Entry 3JS3 (X-ray diffraction, 2.20 A resolution); this record covers chains A and B.

[Chain A (and B)]
Protein: 3-dehydroquinate dehydratase
Organism: Clostridium difficile
Notes: EC 4.2.1.10; chain B of this document is another copy of the same molecule, construct and numbering; everything in this record applies to it too
UniProtKB: Q186A6 (AROD_CLOD6); residue numbers follow UniProt; this construct covers 1-255
Sequence (258 residues; row label = number of the first residue in the row; numbers below 1 keep their minus sign (Ser-2 is residue -2)):
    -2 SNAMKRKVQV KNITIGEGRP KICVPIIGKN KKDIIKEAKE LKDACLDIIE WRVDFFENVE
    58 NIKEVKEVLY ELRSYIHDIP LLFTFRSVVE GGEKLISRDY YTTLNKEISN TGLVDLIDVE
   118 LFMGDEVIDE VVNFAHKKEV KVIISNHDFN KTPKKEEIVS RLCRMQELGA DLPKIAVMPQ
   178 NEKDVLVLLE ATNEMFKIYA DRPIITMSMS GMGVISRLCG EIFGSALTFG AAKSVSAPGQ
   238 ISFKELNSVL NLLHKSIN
Not modelled in the structure: -2 to 0, 254-255
Covalent attachments: 3-amino-4,5-dihydroxy-cyclohex-1-enecarboxylate (DHS) linked to Lys171
Sequence notes: expression tag (-2 to 0)
Ligand contacts: DHS (3-amino-4,5-dihydroxy-cyclohex-1-enecarboxylate): Pro22, Glu47, Arg49, Thr81, Arg83, Asp115, His144, Ala173, Met204, Met206, Arg214, Phe226, Ser233, Ala234, Gln237

[Interface between chain A and chain B]
Pairs across the interface (36):
  Glu179(A) with Asn190(B), hydrogen bond; Lys194(B), salt bridge; Ile219(B); Phe220(B)
  Lys180(A) with Glu187(B), salt bridge
  Leu183(A) with Leu183(B), hydrophobic; Leu186(B), hydrophobic; Glu187(B); Phe220(B), hydrophobic
  Leu186(A) with Leu183(B), hydrophobic
  Glu187(A) with Lys180(B), salt bridge; Leu183(B)
  Asn190(A) with Glu179(B)
  Lys194(A) with Glu179(B), salt bridge
  Gly208(A) with Ser253(B)
  Met209(A) with Ile219(B)
  Val211(A) with Leu250(B), hydrophobic; Ser253(B)
  Ile212(A) with Ile212(B), hydrophobic; Cys216(B), hydrophobic
  Cys216(A) with Ile212(B), hydrophobic
  Ile219(A) with Glu179(B); Met209(B), hydrophobic
  Phe220(A) with Glu179(B); Leu183(B), hydrophobic
  Glu242(A) with Leu249(B)
  Val246(A) with Val246(B), hydrophobic; Leu249(B), hydrophobic
  Leu249(A) with Ile238(B), hydrophobic; Glu242(B); Val246(B), hydrophobic
  Leu250(A) with Val211(B), hydrophobic; Leu215(B), hydrophobic
  Lys252(A) with Glu242(B), salt bridge
  Ser253(A) with Gly208(B); Val211(B)
Interface residues without a listed pair, chain A (24 interface residues in all): Asn178, Val182, Leu215, Ile238
Interface residues without a listed pair, chain B (23 interface residues in all): Asn178, Val182

[Summary]
Chain A and chain B form an interface of 24 and 23 residues respectively; the contacts include 1 hydrogen bond
and 5 salt bridges. Polar pairs include Glu179(A)-Lys194(B), Lys180(A)-Glu187(B) and Lys252(A)-Glu242(B).
Covalently linked compound DHS: at Lys171(A).
Both chains are 3-dehydroquinate dehydratase (Clostridium difficile). Entry 3JS3 (Crystal structure of type I
3-dehydroquinate dehydratase (aroD) from Clostridium difficile with covalent reaction intermediate) was
determined by X-ray diffraction (same publication as 3NNT and 3M7W).
